8K6S - chains A and J of the 10 polymer chains in the assembly; structure by X-ray diffraction, 1.60 A resolution.

Chain A (and J):
Protein: Cyanate hydratase
Organism: Escherichia coli K-12
Notes: EC 4.2.1.104; chain J of this document is another copy of the same molecule, construct and numbering; everything in this record applies to it too
UniProtKB: P00816 (CYNS_ECOLI); numbering as in UniProt (aligned over 1-156)
Chain sequence (160 residues; numbered -3 to 156; the number before each row is that of its first residue; numbers below 1 keep their minus sign (Gly-3 is residue -3)):
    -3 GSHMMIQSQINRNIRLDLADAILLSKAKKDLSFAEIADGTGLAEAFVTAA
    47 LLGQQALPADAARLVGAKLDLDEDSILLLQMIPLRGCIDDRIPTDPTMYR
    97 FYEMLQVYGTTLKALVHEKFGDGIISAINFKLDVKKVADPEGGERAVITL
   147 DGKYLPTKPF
Disordered / not traced: -3 to 0
Differences from the reference sequence: expression tag (-3 to 0)
Ligand contacts: carbonate ion (CO3): Ile120, Ser122, Ala123, Ile124, Leu151
Swiss-Prot annotation at these positions:
  - active site: Arg96, Glu99, Ser122

Chain A / chain J interface:
Residue-residue contacts - 55 pairs, chain A then chain J:
  Met1(A) - His113(J)
  Ile2(A) - His113(J)
  Ile2(A) - Glu114(J)
  Ser4(A) - Ala110(J)
  Ser4(A) - His113(J)
  Gln5(A) - Lys109(J)
  Leu38(A) - Pro155(J)  hydrophobic
  Leu38(A) - Phe156(J)
  Ala39(A) - Phe156(J)  hydrogen bond (backbone-backbone)
  Phe42(A) - Lys154(J)
  Phe42(A) - Pro155(J)  hydrophobic
  Phe42(A) - Phe156(J)
  Gln51(A) - Thr153(J)
  Ile78(A) - His113(J)
  Ile78(A) - Asp118(J)
  Pro79(A) - Lys109(J)  hydrogen bond (backbone-side chain)
  Leu80(A) - Lys109(J)
  Arg81(A) - Asp118(J)  salt bridge
  Arg81(A) - Thr153(J)
  Arg87(A) - Arg87(J)
  Thr106(A) - Ile6(J)
  Lys109(A) - Gln5(J)
  Lys109(A) - Pro79(J)  hydrogen bond (side chain-backbone)
  Lys109(A) - Leu80(J)
  Ala110(A) - Ser4(J)
  His113(A) - Met1(J)
  His113(A) - Ile2(J)
  His113(A) - Ser4(J)
  His113(A) - Ile78(J)
  Glu114(A) - Ile2(J)
  Asp118(A) - Ile78(J)
  Asp118(A) - Arg81(J)  salt bridge
  Ile120(A) - Ile124(J)  hydrophobic
  Ile124(A) - Ile120(J)  hydrophobic
  Ile124(A) - Leu151(J)
  Ile124(A) - Pro152(J)
  Ile124(A) - Thr153(J)
  Phe126(A) - Phe156(J)
  Lys127(A) - Phe156(J)
  Leu128(A) - Phe156(J)
  Leu151(A) - Ile124(J)
  Leu151(A) - Leu151(J)  hydrophobic
  Pro152(A) - Ile124(J)
  Thr153(A) - Gln51(J)
  Thr153(A) - Arg81(J)
  Thr153(A) - Ile124(J)
  Lys154(A) - Phe42(J)
  Pro155(A) - Leu38(J)  hydrophobic
  Pro155(A) - Phe42(J)  hydrophobic
  Phe156(A) - Leu38(J)
  Phe156(A) - Ala39(J)  hydrogen bond (backbone-backbone)
  Phe156(A) - Phe42(J)  hydrophobic
  Phe156(A) - Phe126(J)
  Phe156(A) - Lys127(J)
  Phe156(A) - Leu128(J)
Interface residues without a listed pair, chain A (35 interface residues in all): Ile6, Ala52, Pro54, Gly117, Ser122
Interface residues without a listed pair, chain J (36 interface residues in all): Ala41, Ala52, Pro54, Thr106, Gly117, Ser122

Overview:
Chain A and chain J form an interface of 35 and 36 residues respectively, with 4 hydrogen bonds and 2 salt
bridges. Polar contacts include Arg81(A)-Asp118(J), Pro79(A)-Lys109(J) and Ala39(A)-Phe156(J). Chain A binds
carbonate ion. Curated annotation (UniProt) lists 3 active-site residues on chain A.
Both chains are Cyanate hydratase (Escherichia coli K-12). Entry 8K6S (Crystal structure of E.coli Cyanase
complex with bicarbonate) was determined by X-ray diffraction, deposited together with 8K6G, 8K6H, 8K6U and
8K6X.
